8WP2 - chains J and N of the 16 polymer chains in the assembly; structure by electron microscopy, 3.30 A resolution.

Chain J:
Protein: TIR domain-containing protein
Source organism: Maribacter polysiphoniae
Amino-acid sequence (452 residues; each row starts with the number of its first residue):
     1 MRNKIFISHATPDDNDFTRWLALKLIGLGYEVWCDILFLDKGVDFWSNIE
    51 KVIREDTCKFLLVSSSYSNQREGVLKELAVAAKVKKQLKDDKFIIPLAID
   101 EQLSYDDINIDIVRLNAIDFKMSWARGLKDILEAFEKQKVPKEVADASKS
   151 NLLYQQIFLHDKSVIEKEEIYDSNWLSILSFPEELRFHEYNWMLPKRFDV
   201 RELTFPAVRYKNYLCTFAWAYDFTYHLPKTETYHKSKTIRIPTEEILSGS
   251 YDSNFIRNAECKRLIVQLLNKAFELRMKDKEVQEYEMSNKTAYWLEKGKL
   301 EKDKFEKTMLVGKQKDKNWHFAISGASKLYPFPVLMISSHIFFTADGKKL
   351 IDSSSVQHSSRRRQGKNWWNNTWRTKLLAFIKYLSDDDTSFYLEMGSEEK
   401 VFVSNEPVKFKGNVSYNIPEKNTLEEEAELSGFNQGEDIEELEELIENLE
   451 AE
Unresolved in the structure: 1, 421-452

Chain N:
Molecule: 25-nt DNA strand
Sequence (25 nucleotides; row label = number of the first residue in the row):
     1 CAACTAATAGATTAGAGCCGTCAAT
Unresolved in the structure: 1-2, 23-25

Chain J / chain N interface:
Contacting residue pairs (19):
  Arg-197(J) with DA6(N), base contact
  Arg-201(J) with DT8(N), phosphate contact; DA9(N), salt bridge to the phosphate
  Arg-263(J) with DA9(N), hydrogen bond to the base; DG10(N), sugar contact
  Val-266(J) with DG10(N), phosphate contact; DA11(N), phosphate contact
  Gln-267(J) with DA9(N), phosphate contact; DG10(N), phosphate contact
  Asn-270(J) with DG10(N), hydrogen bond to the phosphate
  Lys-271(J) with DA9(N), salt bridge to the phosphate
  Lys-328(J) with DA11(N), salt bridge to the phosphate
  His-358(J) with DG17(N), hydrogen bond to the base; DC18(N), hydrogen bond to the base
  Ser-359(J) with DC18(N), phosphate contact; DG20(N), phosphate contact
  Arg-362(J) with DC19(N), base contact; DG20(N), phosphate contact
  Arg-363(J) with DG20(N), phosphate contact
Other interface residues (no listed pair), chain J (14 interface residues in all): Ser-327, Lys-366
Other interface residues (no listed pair), chain N (10 interface residues in all): DT21

Summary:
14 residues of chain J face 10 of chain N across their interface, with 4 hydrogen bonds and 3 salt bridges.
Polar pairs include Arg-263(J)/DA9(N), His-358(J)/DG17(N) and His-358(J)/DC18(N).
Here chain J is TIR domain-containing protein (Maribacter polysiphoniae) and chain N is a 25-nt DNA strand.
Entry 8WP2 (MapSPARTA tetramer bound with guide-target) was determined by electron microscopy.
